Entry 3UC7 (X-ray diffraction, 1.10 A resolution); this record covers chains B and E of the 6 polymer chains in the assembly.

Chain B (and E):
Name: Cyclo-TC1
Notes: chain E of this document is another copy of the same molecule, construct and numbering; everything in this record applies to it too
Amino-acid sequence (22 residues; row label = number of the first residue in the row; note: 1 number in that range is skipped by the numbering (no residue carries it; nothing is unmodelled there); numbers below 1 keep their minus sign (Gly-1 is residue -1)):
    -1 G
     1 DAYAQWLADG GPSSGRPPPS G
Covalently attached groups: covalent link Gly-1-Gly21

Chain B / chain E interface:
Residue-residue contacts (6):
  Ala4(B) with Ala8(E)
  Gln5(B) with Ala8(E); Asp9(E), hydrogen bond
  Ala8(B) with Ala4(E); Gln5(E), hydrogen bond (backbone-side chain)
  Asp9(B) with Gln5(E)

In short:
Chain B and chain E each contribute 4 residues to their interface, with 2 hydrogen bonds. Among the polar
pairs are Gln5(B)-Asp9(E) and Ala8(B)-Gln5(E).
Both chains are Cyclo-TC1. Entry 3UC7 (Trp-cage cyclo-TC1 - monoclinic crystal form) was determined by X-ray
diffraction together with 3UC8 from the same study.
